7GWE - chains A and D; structure by X-ray diffraction, 1.75 A resolution.

Chain A:
Molecule: B-cell lymphoma 6 protein
From: Homo sapiens
Reference sequence: P41182 (BCL6_HUMAN); numbering as in UniProt (aligned over 5-129)
Chain sequence (128 residues; numbered 2 to 129; the number before each row is that of its first residue):
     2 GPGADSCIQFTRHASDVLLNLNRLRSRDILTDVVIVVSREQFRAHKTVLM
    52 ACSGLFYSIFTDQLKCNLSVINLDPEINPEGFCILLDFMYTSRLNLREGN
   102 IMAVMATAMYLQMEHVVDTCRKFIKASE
Disordered / not traced: 2-5
Differences from the reference sequence: expression tag (2-4)
Ligand contacts: A1ACW (5-[(2-chloro-5-fluoropyrimidin-4-yl)amino]-1,3-dihydro-2H-indol-2-one): Asn-21, Arg-24, Leu-25, Arg-28, Met-51, Ala-52, Cys-53, Ser-54, Gly-55, Tyr-58, Gln-113, Met-114, Glu-115

Chain D:
Molecule: WVIP tetrapeptide
Chain sequence (6 residues; row label = number of the first residue in the row; numbering starts at 0):
     0 XWVIPA
Modified positions: ACE (acetyl group) at position 0

How chain A and chain D interact:
Pairs across the interface (12):
  Cys-8(A) / Pro-4(D)
  Ile-9(A) / Trp-1(D)  hydrophobic
  Ile-9(A) / Val-2(D)
  Gln-10(A) / ACE_0(D)
  Gln-10(A) / Trp-1(D)
  Gln-10(A) / Val-2(D)  hydrogen bond (backbone-backbone)
  Gln-10(A) / Pro-4(D)
  Phe-11(A) / ACE_0(D)
  Phe-11(A) / Trp-1(D)
  Thr-12(A) / ACE_0(D)  hydrogen bond (backbone-backbone)
  Thr-12(A) / Val-2(D)
  Arg-13(A) / ACE_0(D)
Also at the interface, not in a pair above, chain D (5 interface residues in all): Ile-3

Summary:
6 residues of chain A and 5 residues of chain D are in contact, with 2 hydrogen bonds. Main-chain hydrogen
bonds include Gln-10(A)/Val-2(D) and Thr-12(A)/ACE_0(D). Bound to chain A: compound A1ACW.
Here chain A is B-cell lymphoma 6 protein (Homo sapiens) and chain D is WVIP tetrapeptide. Entry 7GWE (Crystal
Structure of B-cell lymphoma 6 protein BTB domain in complex with ligand 5 at 18.06 ...) was determined by
X-ray diffraction (same publication as 7GUD, 7GUE, 7GUF, 7GUG, 7GUH, 7GUI and 126 further entries).
